Entry 7UPN (electron microscopy, 3.50 A resolution); this record covers chains F and G of the 8 polymer chains in the assembly.

Chain F:
Name: Virion infectivity factor
From: Visna-maedi virus
UniProt: P69717 (VIF_VILVK); numbering as in UniProt (aligned over 1-230)
Chain sequence (230 residues; each row starts with the number of its first residue):
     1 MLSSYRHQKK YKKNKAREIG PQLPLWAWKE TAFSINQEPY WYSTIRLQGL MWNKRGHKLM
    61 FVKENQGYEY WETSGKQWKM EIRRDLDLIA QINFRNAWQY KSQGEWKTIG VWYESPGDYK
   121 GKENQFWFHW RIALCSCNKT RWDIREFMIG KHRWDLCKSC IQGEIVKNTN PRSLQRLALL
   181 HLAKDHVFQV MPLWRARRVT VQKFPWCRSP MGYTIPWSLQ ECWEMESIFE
Not modelled in the structure: 1-17, 90-94
Ion coordination: Zn2+: Cys135, Cys137, Cys157, Cys160
What the authors report for this chain:
  - mutagenesis - W98R: unchanged binding to human A3H

Chain G:
Name: Elongin-C
From: Homo sapiens
UniProt: Q15369 (ELOC_HUMAN); residue numbers follow UniProt; this construct covers 17-112
Chain sequence (96 residues; each row starts with the number of its first residue):
    17 MYVKLISSDG HEFIVKREHA LTSGTIKAML SGPGQFAENE TNEVNFREIP SHVLSKVCMY
    77 FTYKVRYTNS STEIPEFPIA PEIALELLMA ANFLDC
Not modelled in the structure: 49-57, 112

Chain F / chain G interface:
Pairs across the interface (17):
  Met148(F) - Leu104(G)  hydrophobic
  Met148(F) - Met105(G)  hydrophobic
  Arg172(F) - Tyr76(G)  hydrogen bond (backbone-side chain)
  Arg172(F) - Lys80(G)
  Ser173(F) - Asp111(G)
  Leu174(F) - Val73(G)  hydrophobic
  Leu174(F) - Tyr76(G)  hydrophobic
  Leu174(F) - Ala107(G)
  Gln175(F) - Asn108(G)
  Leu177(F) - Ile95(G)  hydrophobic
  Leu179(F) - Leu104(G)  hydrophobic
  His181(F) - Ile95(G)
  Leu182(F) - Ala100(G)
  Gln220(F) - Ile90(G)
  Gln220(F) - Glu92(G)
  Trp223(F) - Tyr76(G)
  Trp223(F) - Tyr79(G)  hydrophobic
Also at the interface, not in a pair above, chain F (14 interface residues in all): Ala178, Leu219, Glu224
Also at the interface, not in a pair above, chain G (16 interface residues in all): Pro91, Phe93, Leu101

In short:
The interface between chain F and chain G involves 14 residues on one side and 16 on the other; the contacts
include 1 hydrogen bond. Its one hydrogen-bonded contact is Arg172(F)-Tyr76(G). Cys135(F), Cys137(F),
Cys157(F) and Cys160(F) coordinate Zn2+. From the paper: W98R of chain F leaves binding to human A3H
unchanged.
Chain F is Virion infectivity factor (Visna-maedi virus) and chain G is Elongin-C (Homo sapiens); the
structure, Maedi visna virus Vif in complex with CypA and E3 ubiquitin ligase, was determined by electron
microscopy.
